Entry 5BS8 (X-ray diffraction, 2.40 A resolution); this record covers chains D and E of the 8 polymer chains in the assembly.

== Chain D ==
Name: DNA gyrase subunit B
From: Mycobacterium tuberculosis (strain ATCC 25618 / H37Rv)
Notes: EC 5.99.1.3; fragment: GyrB toprim domain
UniProtKB: P9WG45 (GYRB_MYCTU); residues 426-675 here = UniProt positions 426-675
Chain sequence (253 residues; numbered 423 to 675; the number before each row is that of its first residue):
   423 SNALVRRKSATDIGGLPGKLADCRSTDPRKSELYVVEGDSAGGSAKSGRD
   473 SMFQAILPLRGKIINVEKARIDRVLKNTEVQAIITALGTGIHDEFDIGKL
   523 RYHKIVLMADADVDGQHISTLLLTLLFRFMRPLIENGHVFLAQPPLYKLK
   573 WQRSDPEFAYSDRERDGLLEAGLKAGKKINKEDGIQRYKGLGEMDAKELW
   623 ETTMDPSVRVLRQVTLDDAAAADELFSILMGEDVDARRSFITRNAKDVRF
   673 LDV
Disordered / not traced: 423, 432-436
Sequence notes: expression tag (423-425)
Bound ions: Mg2+: Asp-532, Asp-534
Small-molecule neighbours: moxifloxacin (MFX; 1-cyclopropyl-6-fluoro-8-methoxy-7-[(4aS,7aS)-octahydro-6H-pyrrolo[3,4-b]pyridin-6-yl]-4-oxo-1,4-dihydroquinoline-3-carboxylic acid): Arg-482, Gly-483, Thr-500, Glu-501
UniProt features mapped onto this chain:
  - binding site (Mg(2+)): Glu-459, Asp-532, Asp-534
  - site (Interaction with DNA): Lys-484, Asn-487
  - mutagenesis: Asp-472 (D472H: No supercoiling activity), Arg-482 (R482K: Increased susceptibility to fluoroquinolones, half supercoiling activity, no fluoroquinolone-induced DNA cleavage (makes sequence more like E.coli)), Asn-499 (N499D: 17-fold increased resistance to fluoroquinolones, slightly increased DNA cleavage in absence of drugs), Asp-577 (D577A: 37% supercoiling, 54% decatenation, 126% DNA cleavage in presence of norfloxacin; D577R: <2% supercoiling, 4% decatenation), Glu-620 to Asp-627 (<3% supercoiling, 18% decatenation, 75% DNA cleavage in presence of norfloxacin), Glu-620 (E620A: 15% supercoiling, 19% decatenation, 143% DNA cleavage in presence of norfloxacin; E620R: 10% supercoiling, 7% decatenation), Glu-623 (E623A: 18% supercoiling, 11% decatenation, 131% DNA cleavage in presence of norfloxacin; E623R: <2% supercoiling, 2% decatenation), Asp-627 (D627A: 13% supercoiling, 10% decatenation, 42% DNA cleavage in presence of norfloxacin; D627R: <2% supercoiling, 3% decatenation)
From the paper describing this entry:
  - binding site for moxifloxacin: Arg-482, Thr-500, Glu-501

== Chain E ==
Molecule: DNA substrate 24-mer GGTCATGAATGACTATGCACGTAA
Sequence (24 nucleotides; numbered 1 to 24; the number before each row is that of its first residue):
     1 GGTCATGAATGACTATGCACGTAA
Disordered / not traced: 1-2, 24

== How chain D and chain E interact ==
Contacting residue pairs (18; chain D residue first):
  Lys-484(D) with DT16(E), sugar contact; DG17(E), sugar contact
  Ile-485(D) with DG17(E), sugar contact
  Ile-486(D) with DT16(E), phosphate contact; DG17(E), phosphate contact
  Asn-487(D) with DG17(E), hydrogen bond to the phosphate; DC18(E), hydrogen bond to the phosphate
  Lys-490(D) with DC18(E), salt bridge to the phosphate; DA19(E), salt bridge to the phosphate
  Arg-495(D) with DT16(E), salt bridge to the phosphate
  Asn-499(D) with DA15(E), phosphate contact; DT16(E), hydrogen bond to the phosphate
  His-539(D) with DG17(E), hydrogen bond to the phosphate; DC18(E), salt bridge to the phosphate
  Val-656(D) with DA19(E), sugar contact; DC20(E), phosphate contact
  Arg-659(D) with DA19(E), salt bridge to the phosphate
  Arg-660(D) with DC20(E), salt bridge to the phosphate
Other interface residues (no listed pair), chain D (13 interface residues in all): Leu-543, Met-652

== Summary ==
13 residues of chain D face 6 of chain E across their interface; the contacts include 4 hydrogen bonds and 6
salt bridges. Among the polar pairs are Asn-487(D)/DG17(E), Asn-487(D)/DC18(E) and Asn-499(D)/DT16(E). Ligands
of chain D: moxifloxacin. The paper reports a binding site for moxifloxacin at Arg-482(D), Thr-500(D) and
Glu-501(D).
Here chain D is DNA gyrase subunit B (Mycobacterium tuberculosis (strain ATCC 25618 / H37Rv)) and chain E is
DNA substrate 24-mer GGTCATGAATGACTATGCACGTAA. Entry 5BS8 (Crystal structure of a topoisomerase II complex)
was determined by X-ray diffraction together with 5BTA, 5BTC, 5BTD, 5BTF, 5BTG, 5BTI, 5BTL and 5BTN from the
same study.
